PDB entry 5KAS | X-ray diffraction, 1.62 A resolution | chain A

# Chain A
Name: Acid sphingomyelinase-like phosphodiesterase 3b
From: Mus musculus
Notes: EC 3.1.4.-
UniProtKB: P58242 (ASM3B_MOUSE); residues 19-435 here = UniProt positions 19-435
Amino-acid sequence (427 residues; numbered 9 to 435; the number before each row is that of its first residue):
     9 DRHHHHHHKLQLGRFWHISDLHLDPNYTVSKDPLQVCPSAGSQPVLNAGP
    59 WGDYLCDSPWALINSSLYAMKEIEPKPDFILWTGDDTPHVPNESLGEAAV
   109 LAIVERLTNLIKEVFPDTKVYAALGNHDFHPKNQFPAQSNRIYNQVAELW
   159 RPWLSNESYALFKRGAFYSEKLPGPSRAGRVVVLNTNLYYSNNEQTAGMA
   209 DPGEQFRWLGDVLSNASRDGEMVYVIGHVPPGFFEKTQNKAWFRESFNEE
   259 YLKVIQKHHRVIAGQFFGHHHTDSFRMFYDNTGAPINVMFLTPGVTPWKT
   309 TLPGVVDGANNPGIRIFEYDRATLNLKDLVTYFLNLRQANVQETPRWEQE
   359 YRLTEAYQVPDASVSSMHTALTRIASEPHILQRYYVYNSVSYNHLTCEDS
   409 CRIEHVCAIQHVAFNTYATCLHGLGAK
Unresolved in the structure: 9-19, 432-435
Construct notes: expression tag (9-18)
Disulfides: C45-C64, C405-C409, C415-C428
Glycans and other covalent adducts: N-acetylglucosamine (NAG) linked to N34, N72, N223
Bound ions: Zn2+ site 1: D28, H30, D93, H279 (together with phosphocholine); Zn2+ site 2: D93, N134, H236, H277 (together with phosphocholine); Zn2+ site 3: H135 (together with phosphocholine); Zn2+ site 4: H267, R268; Zn2+ site 5 near E356 (its only coordinating residue here)
Ligand contacts: phosphocholine: D28, H30, D93, H97, N134, H135, K140, H236, F242, W250, H277, H278, H279, W306, T308, L310
Reported in the primary citation:
  - binding site for phosphocholine: H135, F242, W250, H277, H279, W306, T308, L310
  - Zn2+ coordination: H277, H279
  - specificity-determining residues: K307 to G316
  - mutagenesis - H135A, K140M/N141A: abolished catalytic activity on bNPP
  - mutagenesis - H135A, K140M/N141A: abolished signaling
  - post-translational modification sites: G431 (proposed by the authors, not directly observed)

# Summary
Ligands of chain A: phosphocholine. Covalently linked N-acetylglucosamine: at N34, N72 and N223. The Zn2+ site
1 is built by D28, H30, D93 and H279. D93, N134, H236 and H277 coordinate Zn2+ site 2. The paper reports a
binding site for phosphocholine at H135, F242 and W250 among others; H135A and K140M/N141A abolish catalytic
activity on bNPP.
Chain A is Acid sphingomyelinase-like phosphodiesterase 3b (Mus musculus); the structure, Murine acid
sphingomyelinase-like phosphodiesterase 3b (SMPDL3B) with phosphocholine, was determined by X-ray diffraction
(same publication as 5KAR).
